Entry 3H1H (X-ray diffraction, 3.16 A resolution); this record covers chains P and T of the 20 polymer chains in the assembly.

Chain P:
Name: Cytochrome b
Organism: Gallus gallus
Notes: EC 1.10.2.2
UniProtKB: P18946 (CYB_CHICK); numbering as in UniProt (aligned over 1-380)
Sequence (380 residues; numbered 1 to 380; the number before each row is that of its first residue):
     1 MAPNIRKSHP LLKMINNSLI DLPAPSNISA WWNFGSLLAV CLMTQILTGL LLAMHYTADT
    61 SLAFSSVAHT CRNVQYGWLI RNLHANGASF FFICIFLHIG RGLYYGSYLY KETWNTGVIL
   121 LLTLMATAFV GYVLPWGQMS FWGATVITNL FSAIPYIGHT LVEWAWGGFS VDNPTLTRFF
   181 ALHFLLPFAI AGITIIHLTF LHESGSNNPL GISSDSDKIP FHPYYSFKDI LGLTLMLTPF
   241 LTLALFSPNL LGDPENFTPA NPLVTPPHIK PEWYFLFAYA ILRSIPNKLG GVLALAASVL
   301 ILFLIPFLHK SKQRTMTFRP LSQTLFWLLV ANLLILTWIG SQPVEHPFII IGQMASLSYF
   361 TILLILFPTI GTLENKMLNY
Not modelled in the structure: 1
Bound ions: heme Fe site 1: His84, His183; heme Fe site 2: His98, His197
Ligand contacts:
  - heme (HEM), molecule 1: Trp32, Phe34, Gly35, Ser36, Leu38, Ala39, Phe91, Ile95, His98, Ile99, Arg101, Ser107, Tyr108, Tyr110, Thr113, Trp114, Gly117, Val118, Leu120, Leu121, Ile190, Thr194, His197, Leu198, Leu201, Ser206, Asn207
  - heme (HEM), molecule 2: Leu42, Gln45, Ile46, Gly49, Leu50, Leu52, Ala53, Tyr56, Val67, Arg81, His84, Ala85, Ala88, Leu124, Thr127, Ala128, Gly131, Tyr132, Leu134, Pro135, Phe180, His183, Phe184, Pro187, Ile190, Tyr274
  - UQ (Coenzyme Q10, (2Z,6E,10Z,14E,18E,22E,26Z)-isomer): Ser18, Leu19, Leu22, Pro23, Ala24, Ile28, Ser36, Ala39, Leu198, Leu201, His202, Ser206, Phe221, Tyr225, Asp229
Swiss-Prot annotation at these positions:
  - binding site (heme b): His84, His98, His183, His197
  - binding site (a ubiquinone): His202

Chain T:
Name: Ubiquinol-cytochrome C reductase complex ubiquinone-binding protein qp-C
Organism: Gallus gallus
Notes: EC 1.10.2.2
Sequence (81 residues; row label = number of the first residue in the row):
     1 GIHFGNLARV RHIITYSLSP FEQRAIPNIF SDALPNVWRR FSSQVFKVAP PFLGAYLLYS
    61 WGTQEFERLK RKNPADYEND Q
Not modelled in the structure: 1, 81

Interface between chain P and chain T:
Residue-residue contacts - 29 pairs, chain P then chain T:
  Pro23(P) - His3(T)
  His202(P) - His3(T)
  Asp215(P) - Leu7(T)
  Asp215(P) - Ala8(T)
  Lys218(P) - Phe4(T)
  Lys218(P) - Leu7(T)
  Gln323(P) - Gln44(T)
  Gln323(P) - Lys47(T)
  Thr324(P) - Lys47(T)
  Trp327(P) - Lys47(T)
  Trp327(P) - Val48(T)
  Trp327(P) - Pro51(T)
  Leu328(P) - Pro51(T)  hydrophobic
  Val330(P) - Phe52(T)  hydrophobic
  Ala331(P) - Pro51(T)
  Ala331(P) - Phe52(T)  hydrophobic
  Ile335(P) - Leu58(T)  hydrophobic
  Trp338(P) - Leu58(T)
  Trp338(P) - Tyr59(T)
  Pro343(P) - Phe66(T)  hydrophobic
  Glu345(P) - Phe66(T)
  His346(P) - Phe66(T)
  His346(P) - Leu69(T)
  Pro347(P) - Trp61(T)  hydrophobic
  Pro347(P) - Gly62(T)
  Pro347(P) - Glu65(T)
  Phe348(P) - Gly62(T)
  Phe348(P) - Phe66(T)  hydrophobic
  Ile351(P) - Leu58(T)  hydrophobic
Other interface residues (no listed pair), chain P (25 interface residues in all): Asn17, Asp21, Glu203, Ser216, Ile219, Pro220, Leu334
Other interface residues (no listed pair), chain T (19 interface residues in all): Ile2, Ala55, Thr63

Overview:
25 residues of chain P face 19 of chain T across their interface. Bound to chain P: heme and compound UQ. The
heme Fe site 1 is built by His84(P) and His183(P). From UniProt: 4 heme b-binding residues and
ubiquinone-binding residue His202(P) on chain P.
Chain P is Cytochrome b and chain T is Ubiquinol-cytochrome C reductase complex ubiquinone-binding protein
qp-C, both from Gallus gallus; the structure, Cytochrome bc1 complex from chicken, was determined by X-ray
diffraction, deposited together with 3H1I and 3H1J.
